6UU5 - chains FFF and 222 of the 9 polymer chains in the assembly; structure by X-ray diffraction, 5.40 A resolution (low resolution: residue-level contacts below are approximate; hydrogen-bond / salt-bridge calls are withheld).

Chain FFF:
Name: RNA polymerase sigma factor RpoS
From: Escherichia coli (strain K12)
Reference sequence: P13445 (RPOS_ECOLI); numbering as in UniProt (aligned over 1-328)
Sequence (336 residues; numbered 1 to 336; the number before each row is that of its first residue):
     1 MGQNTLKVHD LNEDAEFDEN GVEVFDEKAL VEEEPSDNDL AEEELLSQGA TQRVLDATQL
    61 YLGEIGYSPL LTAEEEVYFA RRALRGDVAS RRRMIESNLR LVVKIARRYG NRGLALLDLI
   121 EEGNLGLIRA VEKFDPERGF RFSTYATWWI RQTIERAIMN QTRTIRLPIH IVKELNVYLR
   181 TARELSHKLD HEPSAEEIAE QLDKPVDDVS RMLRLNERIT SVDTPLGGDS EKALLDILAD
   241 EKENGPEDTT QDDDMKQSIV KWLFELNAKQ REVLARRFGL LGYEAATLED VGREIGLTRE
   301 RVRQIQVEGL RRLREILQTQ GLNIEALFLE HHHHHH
Unresolved in the structure: 1-52, 330-336
Construct notes: conflict Gly2 (Ser in P13445), Glu33 (Gln in P13445); expression tag (329-336)
UniProt features mapped onto this chain:
  - DNA-binding region: Leu288 to Val307 (H-T-H motif)
  - region: Asp56 to Ala89 (Sigma-70 factor domain-1)
  - motif: Asp118 to Glu121 (Interaction with polymerase core subunit RpoC)
  - mutagenesis: Lys173 (K173E: Eliminates RpoS proteolysis. Lack of interaction with RssB), Glu174 (E174T: 2-fold increase in RpoS half-life. Does not affect interaction with RssB), Val177 (V177K: 3-fold increase in RpoS half-life), Tyr178 (Y178L: Does not affect RpoS half-life)

Chain 222:
Molecule: Synthetic DNA 50-MER (promoter template strand)
Sequence (50 nucleotides; each row starts with the number of its first residue):
     3 TCCGCGTCAG ACTCGTAGGA TTATAGCATA CGTGAGGTGG GATGTCAAGG
Unresolved in the structure: 20-21, 40-52

How chain FFF and chain 222 interact:
Contacting residue pairs - 29 pairs, chain FFF then chain 222:
  Asn111(FFF) - DT24(222)
  Arg112(FFF) - DT24(222)
  Arg112(FFF) - DA25(222)
  Arg112(FFF) - DT26(222)
  Gln152(FFF) - DA27(222)
  Glu155(FFF) - DT26(222)
  Glu155(FFF) - DA27(222)
  Ile158(FFF) - DA25(222)
  Ile158(FFF) - DT26(222)
  Met159(FFF) - DT26(222)
  Arg163(FFF) - DA25(222)
  Arg163(FFF) - DT26(222)
  Val172(FFF) - DT26(222)
  Lys173(FFF) - DA27(222)
  Lys173(FFF) - DG28(222)
  Asn176(FFF) - DT26(222)
  Asn176(FFF) - DA27(222)
  Arg180(FFF) - DT26(222)
  Arg180(FFF) - DA27(222)
  Arg183(FFF) - DA25(222)
  Arg183(FFF) - DT26(222)
  Arg218(FFF) - DT23(222)
  Arg218(FFF) - DT24(222)
  Leu226(FFF) - DA19(222)
  Gly227(FFF) - DG17(222)
  Glu231(FFF) - DT15(222)
  Glu231(FFF) - DC16(222)
  Lys232(FFF) - DT15(222)
  Leu234(FFF) - DA19(222)
Interface residues without a listed pair, chain FFF (26 interface residues in all): Tyr109, Gly113, Trp148, Thr162, Val177, Leu179, Asn216, Gly228
Interface residues without a listed pair, chain 222 (11 interface residues in all): DT18

Overview:
26 residues of chain FFF and 11 residues of chain 222 are in contact. UniProt lists 4 mutagenesis sites on
chain FFF.
Chain FFF is RNA polymerase sigma factor RpoS (Escherichia coli (strain K12)) and chain 222 is Synthetic DNA
50-MER (promoter template strand); the structure, E. coli sigma-S transcription initiation complex with a 6-nt
RNA ("Old" crystal soaked with GTP, UTP ..., was determined by X-ray diffraction (same publication as 6UTV,
6UTW, 6UTX, 6UTY, 6UTZ, 6UU0 and 11 further entries).
